PDB entry 7DUQ | electron microscopy, 2.50 A resolution | chains A and N of the 6 polymer chains in the assembly

== Chain A ==
Molecule: Guanine nucleotide-binding protein G(s) subunit alpha isoforms short
From: Homo sapiens
Reference sequence: P63092 (GNAS2_HUMAN); numbering as in UniProt (aligned over 1-394)
Chain sequence (394 residues; row label = number of the first residue in the row):
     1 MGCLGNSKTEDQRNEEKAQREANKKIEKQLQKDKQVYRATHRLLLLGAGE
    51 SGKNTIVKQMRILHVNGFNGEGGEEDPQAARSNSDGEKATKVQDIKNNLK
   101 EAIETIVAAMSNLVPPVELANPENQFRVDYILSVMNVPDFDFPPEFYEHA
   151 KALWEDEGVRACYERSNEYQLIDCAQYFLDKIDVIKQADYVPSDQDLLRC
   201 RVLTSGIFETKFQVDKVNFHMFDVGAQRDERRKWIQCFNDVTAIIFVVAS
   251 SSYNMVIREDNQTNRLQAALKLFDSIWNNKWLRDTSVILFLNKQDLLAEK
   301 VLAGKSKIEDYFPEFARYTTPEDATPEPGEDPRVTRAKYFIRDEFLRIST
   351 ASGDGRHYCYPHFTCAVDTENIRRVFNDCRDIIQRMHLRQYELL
Disordered / not traced: 1-10, 64-200, 255-261
Sequence notes: engineered mutation Asn54 (Ser in P63092), Ala226 (Gly in P63092), Ala268 (Glu in P63092), Lys271 (Asn in P63092), Asp274 (Lys in P63092), Lys280 (Arg in P63092), Asp284 (Thr in P63092), Thr285 (Ile in P63092)

== Chain N ==
Molecule: Nanobody-35
Notes: antibody fragment or engineered binder
Chain sequence (140 residues; row label = number of the first residue in the row; numbers below 1 keep their minus sign (Met-1 is residue -1)):
    -1 MAQVQLQESGGGLVQPGGSLRLSCAASGFTFSNYKMNWVRQAPGKGLEWV
    49 SDISQSGASISYTGSVKGRFTISRDNAKNTLYLQMNSLKPEDTAVYYCAR
    99 CPAPFTRDCFDVTSTTYAYRGQGTQVTVSSHHHHHHEPEA
Disordered / not traced: -1 to 0, 127-138
Disulfides: Cys22-Cys96, Cys99-Cys107

== Chain A / chain N interface ==
Contacting residue pairs (35; chain A residue first):
  Arg228(A) with Thr114(N), hydrogen bond
  Asp229(A) with Asp109(N); Ser112(N), hydrogen bond (backbone-side chain); Thr113(N), hydrogen bond (side chain-backbone)
  Glu230(A) with Asp109(N); Ser112(N); Thr114(N); Tyr115(N)
  Arg231(A) with Asp109(N), hydrogen bond (backbone-side chain)
  Arg232(A) with Pro100(N); Phe108(N); Asp109(N), salt bridge; Tyr115(N); Tyr117(N)
  Ile235(A) with Phe108(N), hydrophobic
  Gln262(A) with Gly44(N)
  Thr263(A) with Lys43(N)
  Asn264(A) with Glu46(N); Thr61(N)
  Gln267(A) with Trp47(N)
  Lys271(A) with Trp47(N); Asp50(N), salt bridge
  Ser275(A) with Asp106(N); Cys107(N); Phe108(N), hydrogen bond (side chain-backbone)
  Asn278(A) with Arg105(N), hydrogen bond; Asp106(N)
  Asn279(A) with Asp106(N); Phe108(N)
  Asp310(A) with Ser63(N)
  Tyr311(A) with Gly62(N), hydrogen bond (backbone-backbone); Ser63(N)
  Pro313(A) with Gly62(N); Lys65(N)
  Glu314(A) with Lys65(N), salt bridge
Also at the interface, not in a pair above, chain A (24 interface residues in all): Leu272, Asp274, Ile276, Lys280, Leu282, Arg283
Also at the interface, not in a pair above, chain N (23 interface residues in all): Lys33, Leu45, Ala116

== Overview ==
Chain A and chain N form an interface of 24 and 23 residues respectively, with 7 hydrogen bonds and 3 salt
bridges. Among the polar pairs are Arg232(A)-Asp109(N), Lys271(A)-Asp50(N) and Glu314(A)-Lys65(N).
Chain A is Guanine nucleotide-binding protein G(s) subunit alpha isoforms short (Homo sapiens) and chain N is
Nanobody-35; the structure, Cryo-EM structure of the compound 2 and GLP-1-bound human GLP-1 receptor-Gs
complex, was determined by electron microscopy (same publication as 7DUR, 7EVM and 7E14).
